PDB entry 3B5J | X-ray diffraction, 2.00 A resolution | chain A

Chain A:
Molecule: Alpha-hemolysin translocation ATP-binding protein hlyB
Source organism: Escherichia coli
Notes: fragment: ABC transporter, Residues UNP 467-707
UniProt: P08716 (HLYBP_ECOLX); numbering as in UniProt (aligned over 467-707)
Amino-acid sequence (243 residues; numbered 465 to 707; the number before each row is that of its first residue):
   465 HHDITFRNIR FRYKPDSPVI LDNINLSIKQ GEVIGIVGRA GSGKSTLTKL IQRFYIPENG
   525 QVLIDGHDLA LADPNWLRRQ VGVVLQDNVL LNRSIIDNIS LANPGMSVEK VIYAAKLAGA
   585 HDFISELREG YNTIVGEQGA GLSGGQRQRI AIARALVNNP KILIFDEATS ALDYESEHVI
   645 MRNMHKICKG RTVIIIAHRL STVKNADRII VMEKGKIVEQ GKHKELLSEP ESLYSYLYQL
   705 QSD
Differences from the reference sequence: expression tag (465-466); engineered mutation Ala504 (Ser in P08716)
Residues lining bound ligands: TNP-ADP (12D; 2',3'-O-[(1R,6R)-2,4,6-trinitrocyclohexa-2,4-diene-1,1-diyl]adenosine 5'-(trihydrogen diphosphate)): Tyr477, Pro482, Ile484, Arg503, Ala504, Gly505, Ser506, Gly507, Lys508, Ser509, Thr510, Lys513, Tyr519, Glu631
UniProt features mapped onto this chain:
  - binding site (ATP): Gly502, Arg503, Gly505 to Ser509

Summary:
Ligands of chain A: TNP-ADP. UniProt lists 7 ATP-binding residues.
Chain A is Alpha-hemolysin translocation ATP-binding protein hlyB (Escherichia coli); the structure, Crystal
Structures of the S504A Mutant of an Isolated ABC-ATPase in Complex with TNP-ADP, was determined by X-ray
diffraction together with 2PMK from the same study.
